4OIO - chains F and H of the 8 polymer chains in the assembly; structure by X-ray diffraction, 3.10 A resolution.

[Chain F]
Protein: DNA directed RNA polymerase sigma factor A
From: Thermus thermophilus
UniProtKB: Q5SKW1 (Q5SKW1_THET8); numbering as in UniProt (aligned over 1-423)
Sequence (443 residues; numbered -19 to 423; the number before each row is that of its first residue; numbers below 1 keep their minus sign (Met-19 is residue -19)):
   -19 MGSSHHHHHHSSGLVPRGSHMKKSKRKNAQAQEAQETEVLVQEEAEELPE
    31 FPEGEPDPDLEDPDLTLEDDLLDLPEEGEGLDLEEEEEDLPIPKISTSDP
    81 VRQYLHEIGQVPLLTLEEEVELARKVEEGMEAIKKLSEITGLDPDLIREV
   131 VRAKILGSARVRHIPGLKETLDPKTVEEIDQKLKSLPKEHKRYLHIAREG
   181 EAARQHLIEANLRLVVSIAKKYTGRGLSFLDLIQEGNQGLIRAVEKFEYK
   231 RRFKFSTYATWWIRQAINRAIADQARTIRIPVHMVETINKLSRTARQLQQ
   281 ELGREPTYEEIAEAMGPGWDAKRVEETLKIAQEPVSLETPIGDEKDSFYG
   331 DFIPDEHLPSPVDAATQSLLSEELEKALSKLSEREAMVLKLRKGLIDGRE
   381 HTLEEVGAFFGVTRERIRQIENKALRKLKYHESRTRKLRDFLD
Unresolved in the structure: -19 to 77, 422-423
Sequence notes: expression tag (-19 to 0)

[Chain H]
Molecule: 27-nt DNA strand
Sequence (27 nucleotides; each row starts with the number of its first residue):
     1 TATAATGGGAGCTGTCACGGATGCAGG
Unresolved in the structure: 25-27

[How chain F and chain H interact]
Residue-residue contacts (39):
  Asp79(F) with DG8(H), hydrogen bond to the base
  Val81(F) with DG8(H), base contact
  Arg82(F) with DG8(H), hydrogen bond to the base; DG9(H), hydrogen bond to the base
  Leu85(F) with DG7(H), sugar contact
  Gly89(F) with DG7(H), base contact
  Leu93(F) with DT6(H), sugar contact
  Glu99(F) with DT6(H), base contact
  Asn191(F) with DT6(H), hydrogen bond to the base
  Arg193(F) with DT6(H), sugar contact; DG7(H), hydrogen bond to the base
  Leu194(F) with DA5(H), sugar contact; DT6(H), hydrogen bond to the base
  Ser197(F) with DT6(H), sugar contact
  Lys200(F) with DG8(H), salt bridge to the phosphate; DG9(H), phosphate contact
  Phe209(F) with DG8(H), sugar contact
  Lys226(F) with DT1(H), base contact; DA2(H), hydrogen bond to the base
  Phe227(F) with DA2(H), base contact
  Glu228(F) with DA2(H), hydrogen bond to the base
  Arg231(F) with DA2(H), hydrogen bond to the base
  Arg232(F) with DA4(H), phosphate contact
  Phe233(F) with DA2(H), base contact; DT3(H), sugar contact; DA4(H), phosphate contact
  Lys234(F) with DA4(H), hydrogen bond to the phosphate; DA5(H), salt bridge to the phosphate
  Ser236(F) with DA4(H), sugar contact; DA5(H), hydrogen bond to the phosphate; DT6(H), base contact
  Thr237(F) with DA2(H), phosphate contact; DT3(H), phosphate contact; DA4(H), hydrogen bond to the phosphate; DA5(H), base contact
  Tyr238(F) with DT1(H), base contact; DA2(H), stacking on the base
  Thr240(F) with DA5(H), hydrogen bond to the base
  Trp241(F) with DT1(H), sugar contact
Interface residues without a listed pair, chain F (30 interface residues in all): His86, Ile88, Ala190, Val196, Trp242

[Summary]
The interface between chain F and chain H involves 30 residues on one side and 9 on the other; the contacts
include 13 hydrogen bonds, 2 salt bridges and 1 aromatic stacking contact. Among the polar pairs are
Asp79(F)-DG8(H), Arg82(F)-DG8(H) and Arg82(F)-DG9(H).
Here chain F is DNA directed RNA polymerase sigma factor A (Thermus thermophilus) and chain H is a 27-nt DNA
strand. Entry 4OIO (Crystal structure of Thermus thermophilus pre-insertion substrate complex for de novo
transcription initiation) was determined by X-ray diffraction together with 4MQ9, 4OIN, 4OIP, 4OIQ and 4OIR
from the same study.
